Entry 6IML (X-ray diffraction, 2.35 A resolution); this record covers chains A and E of the 4 polymer chains in the assembly.

== Chain A ==
Protein: DNA ligase
Organism: African swine fever virus
UniProt: A0A0A1E0U0 (A0A0A1E0U0_ASF); residue numbers follow UniProt; this construct covers 1-419
Chain sequence (419 residues; numbered 1 to 419; the number before each row is that of its first residue):
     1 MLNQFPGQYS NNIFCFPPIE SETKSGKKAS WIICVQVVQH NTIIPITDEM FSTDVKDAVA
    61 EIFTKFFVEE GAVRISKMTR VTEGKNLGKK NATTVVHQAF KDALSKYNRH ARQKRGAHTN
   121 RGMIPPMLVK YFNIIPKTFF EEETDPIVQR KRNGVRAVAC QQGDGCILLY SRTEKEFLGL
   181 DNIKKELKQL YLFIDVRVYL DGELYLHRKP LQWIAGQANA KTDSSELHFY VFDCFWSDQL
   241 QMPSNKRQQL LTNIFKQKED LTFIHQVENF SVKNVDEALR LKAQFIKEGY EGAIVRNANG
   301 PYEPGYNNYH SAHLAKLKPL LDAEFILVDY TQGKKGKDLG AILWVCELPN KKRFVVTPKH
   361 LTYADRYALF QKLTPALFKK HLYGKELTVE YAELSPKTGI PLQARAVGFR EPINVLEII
Unresolved in the structure: 116-121, 410-419
Reported in the primary citation:
  - binding site for the 10-nt DNA strand (chain E): Lys27, Tyr363
  - binding site for the 22-nt DNA strand: Lys24, Trp31, Thr64, Lys89, Lys90, Asn91, Leu402, Gln403
  - binding site for the 12-nt DNA strand: Lys85, Asn86, Gln98, Ser105, Leu211, Ala215, Asn219
  - contacts within the chain: Arg112-Thr173 (hydrogen bond), Gln113-Thr173 (backbone contact), Lys114-Asn307 (hydrogen bond), Arg115-Tyr306 (pi stacking), Glu22-Asn307 (backbone contact)
  - mutagenesis - L402R (about 20-fold), Q403F (more than 600-fold): decreased catalytic activity on DNA-CT
  - mutagenesis - L402R (about 20-fold), Q403F (more than 600-fold): decreased catalytic activity on DNA-TC
  - mutagenesis - L402R (100-200-fold), Q403F (100-200-fold): decreased catalytic activity on DNA-GC and DNA-CG substrates
  - mutagenesis - L402R (40-75-fold), Q403F (40-75-fold): decreased catalytic activity on DNA-AT and DNA-TA substrates
  - mutagenesis - N153D/L402R/Q403F, N153D/L211F/L402R/Q403F, L402R/Q403F: decreased catalytic activity
  - catalytic residues: Lys151 (by similarity / conservation)
  - mutagenesis - L402R (100-200-fold), Q403F (100-200-fold): decreased catalytic activity on DNA-CG

== Chain E ==
Molecule: 10-nt DNA strand
Sequence (10 nucleotides; numbered 13 to 22; the number before each row is that of its first residue):
    13 GTCGGACTGG

== How chain A and chain E interact ==
Pairs across the interface (15; chain A residue first):
  Ser25(A) with DG21(E), phosphate contact
  Lys27(A) with DG21(E), salt bridge to the phosphate
  Gly71(A) with DT20(E), phosphate contact
  Ala72(A) with DT20(E), hydrogen bond to the phosphate
  Arg74(A) with DC19(E), sugar contact
  His310(A) with DG13(E), salt bridge to the phosphate
  Lys337(A) with DG16(E), base contact
  Lys359(A) with DC15(E), phosphate contact; DG16(E), phosphate contact
  Thr362(A) with DG17(E), hydrogen bond to the phosphate
  Tyr363(A) with DG16(E), phosphate contact; DG17(E), hydrogen bond to the phosphate
  Gln403(A) with DG13(E), phosphate contact
  Arg405(A) with DT14(E), hydrogen bond to the phosphate; DC15(E), salt bridge to the phosphate
Also at the interface, not in a pair above, chain A (14 interface residues in all): Lys24, Leu361
Also at the interface, not in a pair above, chain E (9 interface residues in all): DG22

== In short ==
Chain A and chain E form an interface of 14 and 9 residues respectively, with 4 hydrogen bonds and 3 salt
bridges. Polar pairs include Ala72(A)-DT20(E), Thr362(A)-DG17(E) and Tyr363(A)-DG17(E). From the paper: the
catalytic residue Lys151(A); N153D/L402R/Q403F, N153D/L211F/L402R/Q403F and L402R/Q403F of chain A reduce
catalytic activity; 5 substitutions were tested in all.
Here chain A is DNA ligase (African swine fever virus) and chain E is a 10-nt DNA strand. Entry 6IML (The
crystal structure of AsfvLIG:CT1 complex) was determined by X-ray diffraction (same publication as 6IMK and
6IMN).
